6VXV - chain A; structure by X-ray diffraction, 1.60 A resolution.

[Chain A]
Name: cytochrome P450 NasF5053
From: Streptomyces sp. NRRL F-5053
Notes: EC 1.14.-.-
Amino-acid sequence (398 residues; row label = number of the first residue in the row):
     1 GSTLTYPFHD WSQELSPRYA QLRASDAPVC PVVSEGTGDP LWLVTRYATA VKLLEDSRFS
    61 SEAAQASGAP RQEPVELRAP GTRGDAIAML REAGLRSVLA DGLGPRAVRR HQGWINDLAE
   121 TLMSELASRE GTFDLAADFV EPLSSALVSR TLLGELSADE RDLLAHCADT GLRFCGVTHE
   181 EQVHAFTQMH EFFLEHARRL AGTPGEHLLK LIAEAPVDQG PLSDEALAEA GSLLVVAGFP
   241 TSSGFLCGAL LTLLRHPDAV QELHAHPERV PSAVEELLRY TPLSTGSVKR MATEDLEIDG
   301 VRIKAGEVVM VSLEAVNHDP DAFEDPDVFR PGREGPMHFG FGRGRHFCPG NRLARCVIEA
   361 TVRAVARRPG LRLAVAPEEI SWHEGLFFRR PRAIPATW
Disordered / not traced: 1-2, 219
Bound ions: Ca2+ near Gly68 (its only coordinating residue here); heme Fe near Cys348 (its only coordinating residue here)
Small-molecule neighbours:
  - heme (HEM): Ser61, Gln65, Ile87, Arg91, Leu103, Leu147, Leu152, Leu233, Ala237, Gly238, Thr241, Ser242, Phe245, Leu283, Val288, Arg290, Leu313, Gly340, Phe341, Gly342, His346, Cys348, Pro349, Gly350, Ala354
  - Brevianamide F (QRP; (3S,8aS)-3-(1H-indol-3-ylmethyl)hexahydropyrrolo[1,2-a]pyrazine-1,4-dione), molecule 1: Gln65, Leu77, Ile87, Leu172, Leu233, Val236, Ala237, Lys289, Phe388
  - Brevianamide F (QRP), molecule 2: Gln72, Glu73, Leu77, Phe174, Thr241, Leu283, Ser284, Gly286, Ser287, Val288, Lys289, Leu313, Phe387, Phe388
Reported in the primary citation:
  - heme coordination: Cys348
  - mutagenesis - Q65I, A86G: decreased catalytic activity on production of NAS-C
  - mutagenesis - Q65I, A86G, S284A: decreased catalytic activity on production of NAS-B
  - mutagenesis - Q65P/A86W/S284C: increased catalytic activity
  - mutagenesis - Q65I/A86G (25.6 +/- 1.0 uM): decreased binding to Brevianamide F
  - mutagenesis - S284A/V288A (4.81 +/- 0.26 uM): increased binding to Brevianamide F
  - conformationally variable residues (side-chain flip): Gln65, Glu73, Asp85
  - binding site for Brevianamide F: Gln65, Glu73, Leu77, Ala86, Ile87, Leu233, Val236, Ser284, Gly286, Val288, Glu314, Phe387, Phe388
  - binding site for heme: Val288
  - mutagenesis - Q65I/A86G: abolished catalytic activity on NAS-C
  - mutagenesis - S284A, V288A: decreased catalytic activity on ASP-A
  - mutagenesis - S284A, V288A: unchanged catalytic activity on NAS-C
  - mutagenesis - S284A/V288A: abolished catalytic activity on ASP-A
  - mutagenesis - A86K/V288P: increased catalytic activity on NAS-B
  - specificity-determining residues: Gln65, Ala86, Ser284, Val288

[Overview]
Bound to chain A: Brevianamide F and heme. The paper reports a binding site for Brevianamide F at Gln65, Glu73
and Leu77 among others; Q65I, A86G and S284A reduce catalytic activity on production of NAS-B; 8 substitutions
were tested in all.
Chain A is cytochrome P450 NasF5053 (Streptomyces sp. NRRL F-5053); the structure, Crystal structure of
cyclo-L-Trp-L-Pro-bound cytochrome P450 NasF5053 from Streptomyces sp. NRRL F-5053, was determined by X-ray
diffraction, deposited together with 6VZA, 6VZB and 6W0S.
